Entry 5PZK (X-ray diffraction, 2.20 A resolution); this record covers chain A.

== Chain A ==
Molecule: RNA-directed RNA polymerase
From: Hepatitis C virus genotype 1b (isolate Con1)
Notes: EC 2.7.7.48
Reference sequence: Q9WMX2 (POLG_HCVCO); residues 1-573 here correspond to UniProt positions 2420-2992 (UniProt number = residue number + 2419)
Amino-acid sequence (574 residues; each row starts with the number of its first residue; numbering starts at 0):
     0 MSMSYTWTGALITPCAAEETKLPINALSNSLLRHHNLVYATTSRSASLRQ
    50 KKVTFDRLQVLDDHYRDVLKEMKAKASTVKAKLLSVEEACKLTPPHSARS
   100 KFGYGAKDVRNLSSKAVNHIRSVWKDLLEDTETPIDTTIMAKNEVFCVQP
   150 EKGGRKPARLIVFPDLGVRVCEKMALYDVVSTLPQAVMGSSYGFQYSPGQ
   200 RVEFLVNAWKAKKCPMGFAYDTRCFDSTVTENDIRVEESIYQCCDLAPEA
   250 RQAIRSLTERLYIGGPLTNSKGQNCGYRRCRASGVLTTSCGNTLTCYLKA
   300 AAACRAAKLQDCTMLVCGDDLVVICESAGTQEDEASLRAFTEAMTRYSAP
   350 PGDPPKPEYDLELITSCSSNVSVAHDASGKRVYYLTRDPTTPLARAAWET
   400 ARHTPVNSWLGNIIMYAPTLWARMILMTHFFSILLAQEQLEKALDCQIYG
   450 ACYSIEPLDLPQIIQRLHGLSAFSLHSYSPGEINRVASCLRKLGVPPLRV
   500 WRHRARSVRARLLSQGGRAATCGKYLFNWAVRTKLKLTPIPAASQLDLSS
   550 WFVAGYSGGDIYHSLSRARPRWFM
Unresolved in the structure: 0, 15-36, 564-573
Sequence notes: expression tag (0)
UniProt features mapped onto this chain:
  - binding site (Mg(2+)): Asp-220, Asp-318, Asp-319
  - modified residue (Phosphoserine): Ser-29, Ser-42
Small-molecule neighbours:
  - 23E ((2E)-3-(4-{[(1-{[(13-cyclohexyl-6-oxo-6,7-dihydro-5H-indolo[1,2-d][1,4]benzodiazepin-10-yl)carbonyl]amino}cyclopentyl)carbonyl]amino}phenyl)prop-2-enoic acid): Leu-392, Ala-393, Ala-395, Ala-396, Ile-424, Leu-425, His-428, Phe-429, Leu-492, Gly-493, Val-494, Pro-495, Pro-496, Arg-498, Val-499, Trp-500, Arg-503
  - 2N5 (2-(4-fluorophenyl)-N-methyl-6-[(methylsulfonyl)amino]-5-(propan-2-yloxy)-1-benzofuran-3-carboxamide): Phe-193, Pro-197, Arg-200, Leu-204, Leu-314, Val-315, Cys-316, Asp-319, Leu-320, Val-321, Leu-360, Ile-363, Ser-365, Cys-366, Ser-368, Asn-369, Val-370, Leu-384, Met-414, Tyr-415, Tyr-448

== Overview ==
Bound to chain A: compound 23E and compound 2N5. UniProt lists 3 Mg2+-binding residues.
Chain A is RNA-directed RNA polymerase (Hepatitis C virus genotype 1b (isolate Con1)); the structure, Crystal
structure of the hepatitis C virus NS5B RNA-dependent RNA polymerase in complex with
2-(4-fluorophenyl)-N-methyl-6-[(methylsulfonyl)amino]-5-(propan-2-yloxy)-1-benzofuran-3-carboxamide, was
determined by X-ray diffraction, deposited together with 5PZL, 5PZM, 5PZN, 5PZO and 5PZP.
